1GXB - chain A; structure by X-ray diffraction, 2.65 A resolution.

[Chain A]
Molecule: Anthranilate phosphoribosyltransferase
Organism: Sulfolobus solfataricus
Notes: EC 2.4.2.18
UniProt: P50384 (TRPD_SULSO); numbering as in UniProt (aligned over 1-345)
Chain sequence (345 residues; numbered 1 to 345; the number before each row is that of its first residue):
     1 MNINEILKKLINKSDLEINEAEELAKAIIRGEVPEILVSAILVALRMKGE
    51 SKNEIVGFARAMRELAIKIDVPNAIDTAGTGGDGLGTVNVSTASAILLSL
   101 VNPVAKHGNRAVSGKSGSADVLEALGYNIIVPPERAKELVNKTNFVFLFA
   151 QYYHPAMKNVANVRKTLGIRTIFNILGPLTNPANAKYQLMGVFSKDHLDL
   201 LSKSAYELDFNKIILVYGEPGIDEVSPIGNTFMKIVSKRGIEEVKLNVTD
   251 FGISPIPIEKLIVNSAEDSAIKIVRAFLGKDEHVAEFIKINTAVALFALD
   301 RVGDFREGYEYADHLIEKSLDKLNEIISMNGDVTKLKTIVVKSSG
Not modelled in the structure: 80-83, 345
Ion coordination: Mg2+: Ser91, Glu224 (together with pyrophosphate)
Residues lining bound ligands: pyrophosphate (POP): Thr77, Ala78, Gly79, Val88, Asn89, Val90, Ser91, Thr92, Lys106, Ser116, Ser118, Asp223, Glu224
Curated features (UniProtKB/Swiss-Prot):
  - binding site (5-phospho-alpha-D-ribose 1-diphosphate): Thr77 to Gly79, Gly82, Asp83, Thr87, Asn89 to Thr92, Lys106 to Gly114, Ser118
  - binding site (anthranilate): Gly79, Asn109, Arg164
  - binding site (Mg(2+)): Ser91, Asp223, Glu224
  - mutagenesis: Lys106 (K106Q: Affinity for phosphoribosylpyrophosphate is similar to that of the wild-type enzyme and catalytic efficiency dedreases only 10-fold), His107 (H107A: Limited effect on either affinity for anthranilate and catalytic efficiency. 300-fold decrease of the affinity for anthranilate, whereas catalytic efficiency remains nearly unchanged ...), His154 (H154A: Limited effect on either affinity for anthranilate and catalytic efficiency), Arg164 (R164A: Strong decrease of the affinity for anthranilate, although only a moderate 7-fold decrease in catalytic efficiency), Pro178 (P178A: 300-fold decrease of the affinity for anthranilate, whereas catalytic efficiency remains nearly unchanged; when associated with A-107), Asp223 (D223N: Affinity for phosphoribosylpyrophosphate is similar to that of the wild-type enzyme and catalytic efficiency is unchanged), Glu224 (E224Q: Affinity for phosphoribosylpyrophosphate is similar to that of the wild-type enzyme and catalytic efficiency is unchanged)
Reported in the primary citation:
  - binding site for pyrophosphate: Thr92, Lys106
  - binding site for pyrophosphate: His107 (by similarity / conservation)

[Summary]
Chain A binds pyrophosphate. Ser91 and Glu224 coordinate Mg2+. UniProt lists 20 residues binding
5-phospho-alpha-D-ribose 1-diphosphate, 3 anthranilate-binding residues, 3 Mg2+-binding residues and 7
mutagenesis sites. The paper reports a binding site for pyrophosphate at Thr92, Lys106 and His107.
Chain A is Anthranilate phosphoribosyltransferase (Sulfolobus solfataricus); the structure, Anthranilate
phosphoribosyltransferase in complex with pyrophosphate and magnesium, was determined by X-ray diffraction,
deposited together with 1O17.
